PDB entry 4IV1 | X-ray diffraction, 2.10 A resolution | chains A and C of the 4 polymer chains in the assembly

Chain A:
Molecule: Capsid protein VP1
Organism: Foot-and-mouth disease virus - type A
UniProt: Q6PN23 (Q6PN23_9PICO); residues 1-211 here correspond to UniProt positions 726-936 (UniProt number = residue number + 725)
Sequence (211 residues; each row starts with the number of its first residue):
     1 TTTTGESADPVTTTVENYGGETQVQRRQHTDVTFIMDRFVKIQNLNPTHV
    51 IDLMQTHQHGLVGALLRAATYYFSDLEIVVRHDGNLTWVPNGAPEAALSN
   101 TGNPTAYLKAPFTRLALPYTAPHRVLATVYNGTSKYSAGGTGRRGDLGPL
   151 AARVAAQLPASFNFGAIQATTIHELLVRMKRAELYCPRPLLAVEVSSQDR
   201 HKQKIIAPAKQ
Unresolved in the structure: 137-155, 211

Chain C:
Molecule: Capsid protein VP3
Organism: Foot-and-mouth disease virus - type A
UniProt: Q6PN23 (Q6PN23_9PICO); residues 1-221 here correspond to UniProt positions 505-725 (UniProt number = residue number + 504)
Sequence (221 residues; each row starts with the number of its first residue):
     1 GIVPVACSDGYGGLVTTDPKTADPVYGMVYNPPRTNYPGRFTNLLDVAEA
    51 CPTFLCFDEGKPYVVTRTDEQRLLAKFDVSLAAKHMSNTYLSGIAQYYAQ
   101 YSGTINLHFMFTGSTDSKARYMVAYVPPGVETPPDTPEKAAHCIHAEWDT
   151 GLNSKFTFSIPYVSAADYAYTASDVAETTNVQGWVCIYQITHGKAEQDTL
   201 VVSVSAGKDFELRLPIDPRSQ
Reported in the primary citation:
  - conformationally variable residues (loop rearrangement): Thr171 to Val181

Interface between chain A and chain C:
Residue-residue contacts - 47 pairs, chain A then chain C:
  Pro90(A) - Leu214(C)  hydrophobic
  Pro90(A) - Ile216(C)
  Asn91(A) - Ala99(C)
  Asn91(A) - Gln100(C)  hydrogen bond (backbone-side chain)
  Asn91(A) - Tyr170(C)  hydrogen bond
  Gly92(A) - Tyr170(C)
  Pro94(A) - Ile216(C)
  Ala97(A) - Asp217(C)
  Ala97(A) - Pro218(C)  hydrophobic
  Asn100(A) - Asp217(C)  hydrogen bond (side chain-backbone)
  Asn100(A) - Pro218(C)
  Asn100(A) - Arg219(C)  hydrogen bond (side chain-backbone)
  Asn100(A) - Gln221(C)
  Thr101(A) - Thr16(C)  hydrogen bond (backbone-side chain)
  Gly102(A) - Asp217(C)  hydrogen bond (backbone-side chain)
  Asn103(A) - Thr16(C)  hydrogen bond (backbone-side chain)
  Asn103(A) - Ile216(C)
  Asn103(A) - Asp217(C)  hydrogen bond (side chain-backbone)
  Pro104(A) - Thr16(C)
  Pro104(A) - Thr17(C)
  Thr105(A) - Leu14(C)
  Thr105(A) - Val15(C)
  Thr105(A) - Thr16(C)  hydrogen bond (backbone-backbone)
  Ala106(A) - Leu14(C)
  Tyr107(A) - Leu14(C)  hydrogen bond (backbone-backbone)
  Lys109(A) - Tyr11(C)
  Lys109(A) - Gly12(C)
  Lys109(A) - Gly13(C)
  Pro111(A) - Asp9(C)
  Phe112(A) - Asp9(C)
  Phe112(A) - Gly10(C)
  Thr113(A) - Gly10(C)
  Arg114(A) - Gly10(C)  hydrogen bond (backbone-backbone)
  Arg114(A) - Tyr11(C)
  Thr120(A) - Gln100(C)  hydrogen bond (backbone-side chain)
  Thr120(A) - Arg213(C)
  Thr120(A) - Leu214(C)
  Ala121(A) - Arg213(C)  hydrogen bond (backbone-side chain)
  Pro122(A) - Gln100(C)
  Pro122(A) - Ala166(C)
  Pro122(A) - Asp167(C)  hydrogen bond (backbone-backbone)
  Pro122(A) - Tyr168(C)
  His123(A) - Ala166(C)
  Tyr136(A) - Pro128(C)
  Tyr136(A) - Thr179(C)
  Tyr136(A) - Val181(C)  hydrogen bond (side chain-backbone)
  Ser161(A) - Tyr170(C)
Other interface residues (no listed pair), chain A (28 interface residues in all): Ala93, Ala96, Leu115, Lys135
Other interface residues (no listed pair), chain C (29 interface residues in all): Ala172, Ala176, Thr178, Asn180

Overview:
The interface between chain A and chain C involves 28 residues on one side and 29 on the other, with 15
hydrogen bonds. Among the polar pairs are Asn91(A)-Gln100(C), Asn91(A)-Tyr170(C) and Asn100(A)-Asp217(C). From
the paper: conformational variability at Thr171(C).
Chain A is Capsid protein VP1 and chain C is Capsid protein VP3, both from Foot-and-mouth disease virus - type
A; the structure, Crystal structure of recombinant foot-and-mouth-disease virus A22 empty capsid, was
determined by X-ray diffraction (same publication as 4IV3).
